9IMQ - chains A and B; structure by X-ray diffraction, 2.54 A resolution.

[Chain A (and B)]
Protein: Nonaprenyl diphosphate synthase
From: Mycobacterium tuberculosis H37Rv
Notes: EC 2.5.1.85, 2.5.1.10, 2.5.1.29; chain B of this document is another copy of the same molecule, construct and numbering; everything in this record applies to it too
Reference sequence: O06428 (NPPPS_MYCTU); numbering as in UniProt (aligned over 1-335)
Sequence (335 residues; row label = number of the first residue in the row):
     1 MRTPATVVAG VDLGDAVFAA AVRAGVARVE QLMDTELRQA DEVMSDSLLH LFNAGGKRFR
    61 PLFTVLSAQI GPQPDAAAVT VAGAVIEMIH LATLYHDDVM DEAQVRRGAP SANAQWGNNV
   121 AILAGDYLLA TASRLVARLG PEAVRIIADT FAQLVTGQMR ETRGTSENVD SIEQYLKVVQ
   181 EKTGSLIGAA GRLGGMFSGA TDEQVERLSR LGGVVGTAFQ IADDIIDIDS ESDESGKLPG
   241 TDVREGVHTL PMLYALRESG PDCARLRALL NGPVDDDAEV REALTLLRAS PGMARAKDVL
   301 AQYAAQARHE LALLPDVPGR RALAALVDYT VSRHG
Unresolved in the structure: 1-3, 168, 236-237 (chain B: 1-3, 43-47, 49-56, 102-113, 236, 272-277, 335)
Metal / ion sites: Mg2+ site 1 near Val8 (its only coordinating residue here); Mg2+ site 2 near Arg257 (its only coordinating residue here)
Swiss-Prot annotation at these positions:
  - motif (DDXXD motif): Asp97 to Asp101, Asp223 to Asp227
  - binding site (isopentenyl diphosphate): Lys57, Arg60, His90, Arg107
  - binding site (Mg(2+)): Asp97, Asp101
  - site (Important for determining product chain length): Asp98, Asp223
  - mutagenesis: Asp98 (D98R: Leads to the appearance of shorter chain products, GPP and E,E-FPP, with only small amounts of GGPP produced), Asp223 (D223R: Leads to the appearance of shorter chain products, GPP and E,E-FPP, with only small amounts of GGPP produced)

[Interface between chain A and chain B]
Contacting residue pairs (63; chain A residue first):
  Asp41(A) - Thr156(B)
  Asp41(A) - Arg160(B)  salt bridge
  Val43(A) - Met159(B)
  Val43(A) - Arg160(B)
  Val43(A) - Arg163(B)  hydrogen bond (backbone-side chain)
  Met44(A) - Met159(B)  hydrophobic
  Ser47(A) - Met159(B)
  His96(A) - His96(B)
  His96(A) - Ile122(B)
  His96(A) - Asp126(B)  salt bridge
  Val99(A) - Ile122(B)  hydrophobic
  Met100(A) - Asn119(B)
  Met100(A) - Ile122(B)  hydrophobic
  Met100(A) - Leu123(B)  hydrophobic
  Gly117(A) - Asp101(B)
  Asn118(A) - Val99(B)
  Asn118(A) - Met100(B)  hydrogen bond (side chain-backbone)
  Asn118(A) - Asp101(B)
  Asn118(A) - Asn118(B)
  Asn119(A) - His96(B)
  Asn119(A) - Val99(B)  hydrogen bond (side chain-backbone)
  Val120(A) - Met159(B)  hydrophobic
  Val120(A) - Thr162(B)
  Ile122(A) - His96(B)
  Ile122(A) - Ile122(B)  hydrophobic
  Leu123(A) - Val155(B)
  Leu123(A) - Gln158(B)
  Leu123(A) - Met159(B)  hydrophobic
  Asp126(A) - His96(B)  salt bridge
  Asp126(A) - Phe151(B)
  Asp126(A) - Val155(B)
  Tyr127(A) - Ala152(B)
  Tyr127(A) - Val155(B)  hydrophobic
  Tyr127(A) - Thr156(B)
  Ala130(A) - Ala148(B)
  Ala130(A) - Phe151(B)  hydrophobic
  Ala130(A) - Ala152(B)
  Ser133(A) - Val144(B)
  Ser133(A) - Ala148(B)
  Arg134(A) - Ala148(B)
  Arg134(A) - Asp149(B)
  Ala137(A) - Pro141(B)
  Ala137(A) - Val144(B)  hydrophobic
  Ala137(A) - Arg145(B)  hydrogen bond (backbone-side chain)
  Pro141(A) - Pro141(B)
  Val144(A) - Ala137(B)  hydrophobic
  Val144(A) - Val144(B)  hydrophobic
  Ala148(A) - Ser133(B)
  Ala148(A) - Arg134(B)
  Asp149(A) - Arg134(B)
  Phe151(A) - Leu129(B)
  Phe151(A) - Ala130(B)  hydrophobic
  Ala152(A) - Ala130(B)  hydrophobic
  Ala152(A) - Arg134(B)
  Val155(A) - Tyr127(B)
  Thr156(A) - Ala40(B)
  Thr156(A) - Asp41(B)
  Gln158(A) - Leu123(B)
  Met159(A) - Ala40(B)  hydrophobic
  Met159(A) - Tyr127(B)  hydrophobic
  Arg160(A) - Asp41(B)
  Thr162(A) - Leu123(B)
  Arg163(A) - Asp41(B)
Also at the interface, not in a pair above, chain A (39 interface residues in all): Glu42, Asp46, Ala124, Leu129, Arg138, Gly140, Arg145
Also at the interface, not in a pair above, chain B (33 interface residues in all): Lys177, Glu181

[Summary]
The interface between chain A and chain B involves 39 residues on one side and 33 on the other, with 4
hydrogen bonds and 3 salt bridges. Polar pairs include Asp41(A)-Arg160(B), His96(A)-Asp126(B) and
Val43(A)-Arg163(B).
Chain A and chain B are both Nonaprenyl diphosphate synthase (Mycobacterium tuberculosis H37Rv); the
structure, Crystal structure of a C45 isoprenyl diphosphate synthase, Rv0562 from Mycobacterium tuberculosis,
was determined by X-ray diffraction (same publication as 9IMR, 9IMS and 9KUQ).
